Entry 3M9M (X-ray diffraction, 2.90 A resolution); this record covers chains B and T of the 3 polymer chains in the assembly.

# Chain B
Molecule: DNA polymerase IV
Organism: Sulfolobus solfataricus
Notes: EC 2.7.7.7
UniProt: Q97W02 (DPO42_SULSO); numbering as in UniProt (aligned over 1-352)
Sequence (352 residues; numbered 1 to 352; the number before each row is that of its first residue):
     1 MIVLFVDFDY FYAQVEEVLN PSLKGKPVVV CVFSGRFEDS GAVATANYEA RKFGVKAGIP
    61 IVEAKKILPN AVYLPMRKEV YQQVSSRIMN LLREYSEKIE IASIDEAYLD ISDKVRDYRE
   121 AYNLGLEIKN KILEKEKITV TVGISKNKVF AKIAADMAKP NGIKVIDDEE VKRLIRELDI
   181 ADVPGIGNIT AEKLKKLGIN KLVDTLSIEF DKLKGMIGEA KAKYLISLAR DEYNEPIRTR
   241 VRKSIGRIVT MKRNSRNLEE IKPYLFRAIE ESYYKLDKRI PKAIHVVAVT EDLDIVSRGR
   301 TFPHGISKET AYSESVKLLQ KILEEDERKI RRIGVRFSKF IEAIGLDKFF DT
Disordered / not traced: 342-352
Bound ions: Ca2+ site 1: Asp7, Phe8, Asp105 (together with CTP); Ca2+ site 2: Asp105, Glu106 (together with CTP); Ca2+ site 3: Ala181, Ile186
Small-molecule neighbours: CTP (cytidine-5'-triphosphate): Asp7, Phe8, Asp9, Tyr10, Phe11, Tyr12, Ala44, Thr45, Tyr48, Arg51, Ala57, Asp105, Lys159
UniProt features mapped onto this chain:
  - active site: Glu106
  - binding site (Mg(2+)): Asp7, Asp105
  - site: Tyr12 (Substrate discrimination)
  - mutagenesis: Asp105 to Glu106 (Loss of function), Glu342 to Thr352 (Almost complete loss of interaction with PCNA)

# Chain T
Molecule: 18-nt DNA strand
Sequence (18 nucleotides; numbered 0 to 17; the number before each row is that of its first residue; numbering starts at 0):
     0 TCTGGCTTTC CTTCCCCC
Disordered / not traced: 0-2
Bound ions: Cisplatin Pt: DG3, DG4

# How chain B and chain T interact
Contacting residue pairs (24):
  Val32(B) with DC5(T), phosphate contact
  Ser34(B) with DG4(T), hydrogen bond to the phosphate
  Gly41(B) with DG4(T), phosphate contact
  Ala42(B) with DG4(T), sugar contact
  Ala57(B) with DG4(T), base contact
  Gly58(B) with DG4(T), base contact
  Gly218(B) with DT11(T), phosphate contact
  Glu219(B) with DT11(T), hydrogen bond to the phosphate
  Ala220(B) with DC10(T), phosphate contact; DT11(T), hydrogen bond to the phosphate
  Arg242(B) with DT7(T), hydrogen bond to the phosphate; DT8(T), salt bridge to the phosphate
  Lys243(B) with DT8(T), hydrogen bond to the phosphate
  Ser244(B) with DT7(T), sugar contact; DT8(T), hydrogen bond to the phosphate
  Ile245(B) with DT7(T), phosphate contact
  Gly246(B) with DT7(T), hydrogen bond to the phosphate
  Arg247(B) with DT6(T), salt bridge to the phosphate
  Ile248(B) with DT6(T), hydrogen bond to the phosphate
  Lys275(B) with DT6(T), salt bridge to the phosphate
  Leu293(B) with DG3(T), sugar contact
  Arg332(B) with DC5(T), hydrogen bond to the phosphate
  Arg336(B) with DT6(T), sugar contact; DT7(T), salt bridge to the phosphate
Other interface residues (no listed pair), chain B (26 interface residues in all): Ser40, Val43, Lys78, Lys221, Arg240, Arg331
Other interface residues (no listed pair), chain T (9 interface residues in all): DC9

# Overview
26 residues of chain B face 9 of chain T across their interface, with 9 hydrogen bonds and 4 salt bridges.
Among the polar pairs are Ser34(B)-DG4(T), Glu219(B)-DT11(T) and Ala220(B)-DT11(T). Chain B binds CTP.
Here chain B is DNA polymerase IV (Sulfolobus solfataricus) and chain T is an 18-nt DNA strand. Entry 3M9M
(Crystal Structure of Dpo4 in complex with DNA containing the major cisplatin lesion) was determined by X-ray
diffraction together with 3M9N and 3M9O from the same study.
